PDB entry 1ODC | X-ray diffraction, 2.20 A resolution | chain A

# Chain A
Protein: Acetylcholinesterase
From: Torpedo californica
Notes: EC 3.1.1.7
Reference sequence: P04058 (ACES_TORCA); residues 1-543 here correspond to UniProt positions 22-564 (UniProt number = residue number + 21)
Amino-acid sequence (543 residues; numbered 1 to 543; the number before each row is that of its first residue):
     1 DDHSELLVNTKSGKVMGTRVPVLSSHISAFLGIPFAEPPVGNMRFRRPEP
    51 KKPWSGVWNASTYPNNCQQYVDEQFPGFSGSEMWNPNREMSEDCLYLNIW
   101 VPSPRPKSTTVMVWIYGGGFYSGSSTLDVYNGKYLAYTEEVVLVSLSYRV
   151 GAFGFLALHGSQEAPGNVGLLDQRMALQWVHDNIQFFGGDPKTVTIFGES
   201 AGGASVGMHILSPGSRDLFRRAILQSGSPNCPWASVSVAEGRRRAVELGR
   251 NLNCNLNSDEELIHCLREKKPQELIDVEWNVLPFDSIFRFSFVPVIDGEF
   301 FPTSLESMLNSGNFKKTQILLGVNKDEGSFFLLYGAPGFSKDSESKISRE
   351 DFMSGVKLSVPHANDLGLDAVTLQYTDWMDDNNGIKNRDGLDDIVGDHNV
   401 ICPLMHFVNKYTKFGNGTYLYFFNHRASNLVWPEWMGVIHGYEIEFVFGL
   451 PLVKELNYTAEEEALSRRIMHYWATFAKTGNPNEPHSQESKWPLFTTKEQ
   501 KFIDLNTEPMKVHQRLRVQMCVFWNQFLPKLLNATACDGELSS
Disordered / not traced: 1-3, 486-489, 537-543
Disulfides: Cys67-Cys94, Cys254-Cys265, Cys402-Cys521
Covalent attachments: N-acetylglucosamine (NAG) linked to Asn59, Asn416
Residues lining bound ligands: tacrine(8)-4-aminoquinoline (A8B; N-quinolin-4-yl-n'-(1,2,3,4-tetrahydroacridin-9-yl)octane-1,8-diamine): Tyr70, Asp72, Gly80, Trp84, Gly117, Gly118, Tyr121, Glu199, Trp279, Phe330, Tyr334, Trp432, Ile439, His440, Gly441, Tyr442
UniProt features mapped onto this chain:
  - active site: Ser200 (Acyl-ester intermediate), Glu327 (Charge relay system), His440 (Charge relay system)
  - lipidation: Ser543 (GPI-anchor amidated serine)
  - glycosylation (N-linked (GlcNAc...) asparagine): Asn59, Asn416, Asn457, Asn533

# Overview
Bound to chain A: tacrine(8)-4-aminoquinoline. N-acetylglucosamine is covalently linked to Asn59 and Asn416.
Curated annotation (UniProt) lists 3 active-site residues.
Chain A is Acetylcholinesterase (Torpedo californica); the structure, Structure of acetylcholinesterase (e.c.
3.1.1.7) complexed with N-4'-quinolyl-n'-9"-(1",2",3",4"-tetrahydroacridinyl)-1,8- diaminooctane at 2.2A
resolution, was determined by X-ray diffraction together with 2CKM, 2CMF and 1UT6 from the same study.
